Entry 2G74 (X-ray diffraction, 1.96 A resolution); this record covers chains A and B.

== Chain A (and B) ==
Molecule: Isopentenyl-diphosphate delta-isomerase
From: Escherichia coli
Notes: EC 5.3.3.2; chain B of this document is another copy of the same molecule, construct and numbering; everything in this record applies to it too
UniProt: Q46822 (IDI_ECOLI); numbering as in UniProt (aligned over 1-182)
Sequence (183 residues; each row starts with the number of its first residue):
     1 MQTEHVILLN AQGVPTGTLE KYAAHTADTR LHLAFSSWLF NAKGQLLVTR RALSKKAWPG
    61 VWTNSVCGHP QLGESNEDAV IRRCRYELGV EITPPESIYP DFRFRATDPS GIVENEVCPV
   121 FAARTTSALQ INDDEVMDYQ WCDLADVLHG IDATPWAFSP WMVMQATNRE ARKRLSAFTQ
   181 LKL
Disordered / not traced: 1-3, 180-183 (chain B: 1-3)
Sequence notes: engineered mutation F104 (Tyr in Q46822); expression tag (183)
UniProt features mapped onto this chain:
  - active site: C67, E116
  - binding site (substrate): K21, R51, K55, H69, R83, E87
  - binding site (Mn(2+)): H25, H32, H69, E114, E116
  - binding site (Mg(2+)): C67, E87
Ion coordination: Mn2+: H25, H32, H69, E114, E116; Mg2+ near E87 (its only coordinating residue here)

== Chain A / chain B interface ==
Residue-residue contacts (40; chain A residue first):
  V48(A) - W156(B)  hydrophobic
  R50(A) - P59(B)  hydrogen bond (side chain-backbone)
  R50(A) - G60(B)  hydrogen bond (side chain-backbone)
  R50(A) - V61(B)
  R50(A) - P109(B)
  L53(A) - L53(B)  hydrophobic
  L53(A) - P59(B)  hydrophobic
  P59(A) - R50(B)  hydrogen bond (backbone-side chain)
  P59(A) - L53(B)  hydrophobic
  G60(A) - R50(B)  hydrogen bond (backbone-side chain)
  G60(A) - G60(B)
  V61(A) - R50(B)
  W62(A) - W156(B)
  W62(A) - A157(B)
  P109(A) - R50(B)
  P109(A) - M137(B)
  P109(A) - D138(B)
  Q140(A) - W156(B)
  C142(A) - W156(B)  hydrophobic
  D146(A) - A153(B)
  D146(A) - T154(B)
  V147(A) - T154(B)
  H149(A) - A153(B)
  G150(A) - A153(B)
  G150(A) - T154(B)
  A153(A) - D146(B)
  A153(A) - H149(B)
  A153(A) - G150(B)
  T154(A) - D146(B)
  T154(A) - V147(B)
  T154(A) - G150(B)
  T154(A) - F158(B)
  W156(A) - V48(B)  hydrophobic
  W156(A) - W62(B)  hydrogen bond (backbone-side chain)
  W156(A) - Q140(B)
  W156(A) - C142(B)  hydrogen bond
  W156(A) - V147(B)  hydrophobic
  W156(A) - F158(B)  hydrophobic
  F158(A) - T154(B)
  F158(A) - W156(B)  hydrophobic
Interface residues without a listed pair, chain A (20 interface residues in all): M137, A157

== In short ==
20 residues of chain A and 21 residues of chain B are in contact; the contacts include 6 hydrogen bonds. Polar
pairs include R50(A)-P59(B), R50(A)-G60(B) and W156(A)-W62(B).
Chain A and chain B are both Isopentenyl-diphosphate delta-isomerase (Escherichia coli); the structure, Y104F
mutant of type 1 isopentenylpyrophosphate-dimethylallylpyrophosphate isomerase, was determined by X-ray
diffraction (same publication as 2B2K, 2G73 and 1R67).
